PDB entry 3ZFG | X-ray diffraction, 3.20 A resolution | chains B and D of the 4 polymer chains in the assembly

[Chain B]
Name: VP2
From: Human enterovirus 71
UniProt: A9X4C2 (A9X4C2_9ENTO); residues 1-254 here correspond to UniProt positions 70-323 (UniProt number = residue number + 69)
Sequence (254 residues; numbered 1 to 254; the number before each row is that of its first residue):
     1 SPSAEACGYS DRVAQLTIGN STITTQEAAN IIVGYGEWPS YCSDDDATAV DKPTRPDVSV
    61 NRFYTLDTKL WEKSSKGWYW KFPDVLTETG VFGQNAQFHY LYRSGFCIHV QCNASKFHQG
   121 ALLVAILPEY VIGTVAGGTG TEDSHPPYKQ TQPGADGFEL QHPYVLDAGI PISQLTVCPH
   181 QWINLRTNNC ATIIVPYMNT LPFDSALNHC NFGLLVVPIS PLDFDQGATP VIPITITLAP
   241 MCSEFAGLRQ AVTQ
Disordered / not traced: 1-9

[Chain D]
Name: VP4
From: Human enterovirus 71
UniProt: A9X4C2 (A9X4C2_9ENTO); numbering as in UniProt (aligned over 1-69)
Sequence (69 residues; numbered 1 to 69; the number before each row is that of its first residue):
     1 MGSQVSTQRS GSHENSNSAT EGSTINYTTI NYYKDSYAAT AGKQSLKQDP DKFANPVKDI
    61 FTEMAAPLK
Disordered / not traced: 1-12

[Chain B / chain D interface]
Contacting residue pairs (16):
  Ser10(B) - Lys69(D)  hydrogen bond (backbone-backbone)
  Asp11(B) - Pro67(D)
  Asp11(B) - Leu68(D)
  Asp11(B) - Lys69(D)  hydrogen bond (backbone-backbone)
  Arg12(B) - Lys69(D)
  Asn30(B) - Val57(D)
  Asn30(B) - Lys58(D)
  Asn30(B) - Asp59(D)  hydrogen bond (side chain-backbone)
  Ile31(B) - Val57(D)
  Ile31(B) - Lys58(D)  hydrogen bond (backbone-backbone)
  Ile32(B) - Pro56(D)  hydrophobic
  Val33(B) - Pro56(D)  hydrogen bond (backbone-backbone)
  Tyr35(B) - Lys52(D)
  Tyr35(B) - Phe53(D)  hydrophobic
  Trp38(B) - Lys58(D)
  Thr187(B) - Leu68(D)
Other interface residues (no listed pair), chain B (13 interface residues in all): Ala28, Ala29, Gly36
Other interface residues (no listed pair), chain D (10 interface residues in all): Phe61

[In short]
The interface between chain B and chain D involves 13 residues on one side and 10 on the other, with 5
hydrogen bonds. Polar pairs include Asn30(B)-Asp59(D), Ser10(B)-Lys69(D) and Asp11(B)-Lys69(D).
Chain B is VP2 and chain D is VP4, both from Human enterovirus 71; the structure, Human enterovirus 71 in
complex with capsid binding inhibitor WIN51711, was determined by X-ray diffraction (same publication as 3ZFE
and 3ZFF).
